PDB entry 6OUL | electron microscopy, 3.40 A resolution | chains G and I of the 9 polymer chains in the assembly

Chain G:
Molecule: DNA-directed RNA polymerase subunit alpha
Organism: Escherichia coli
Notes: EC 2.7.7.6
Reference sequence: A0A073G207 (A0A073G207_ECOLX); residues 1-329 here = UniProt positions 1-329
Chain sequence (329 residues; each row starts with the number of its first residue):
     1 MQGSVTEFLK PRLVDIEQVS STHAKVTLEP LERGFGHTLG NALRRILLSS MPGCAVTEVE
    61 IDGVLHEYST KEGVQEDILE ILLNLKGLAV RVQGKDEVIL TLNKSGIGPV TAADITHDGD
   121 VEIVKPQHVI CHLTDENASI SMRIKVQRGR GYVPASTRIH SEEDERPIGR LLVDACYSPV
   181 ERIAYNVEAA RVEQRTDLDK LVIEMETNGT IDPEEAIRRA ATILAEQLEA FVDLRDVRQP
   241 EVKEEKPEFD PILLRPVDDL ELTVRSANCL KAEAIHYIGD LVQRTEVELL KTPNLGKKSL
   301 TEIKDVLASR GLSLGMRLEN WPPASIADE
Not modelled in the structure: 1-4, 236-329

Chain I:
Molecule: DNA-directed RNA polymerase subunit beta
Organism: Escherichia coli
Notes: EC 2.7.7.6
Reference sequence: P0A8V4 (RPOB_ECO57); residue numbers follow UniProt; this construct covers 1-1342
Chain sequence (1342 residues; numbered 1 to 1342; the number before each row is that of its first residue):
     1 MVYSYTEKKR IRKDFGKRPQ VLDVPYLLSI QLDSFQKFIE QDPEGQYGLE AAFRSVFPIQ
    61 SYSGNSELQY VSYRLGEPVF DVQECQIRGV TYSAPLRVKL RLVIYEREAP EGTVKDIKEQ
   121 EVYMGEIPLM TDNGTFVING TERVIVSQLH RSPGVFFDSD KGKTHSSGKV LYNARIIPYR
   181 GSWLDFEFDP KDNLFVRIDR RRKLPATIIL RALNYTTEQI LDLFFEKVIF EIRDNKLQME
   241 LVPERLRGET ASFDIEANGK VYVEKGRRIT ARHIRQLEKD DVKLIEVPVE YIAGKVVAKD
   301 YIDESTGELI CAANMELSLD LLAKLSQSGH KRIETLFTND LDHGPYISET LRVDPTNDRL
   361 SALVEIYRMM RPGEPPTREA AESLFENLFF SEDRYDLSAV GRMKFNRSLL REEIEGSGIL
   421 SKDDIIDVMK KLIDIRNGKG EVDDIDHLGN RRIRSVGEMA ENQFRVGLVR VERAVKERLS
   481 LGDLDTLMPQ DMINAKPISA AVKEFFGSSQ LSQFMDQNNP LSEITHKRRI SALGPGGLTR
   541 ERAGFEVRDV HPTHYGRVCP IETPEGPNIG LINSLSVYAQ TNEYGFLETP YRKVTDGVVT
   601 DEIHYLSAIE EGNYVIAQAN SNLDEEGHFV EDLVTCRSKG ESSLFSRDQV DYMDVSTQQV
   661 VSVGASLIPF LEHDDANRAL MGANMQRQAV PTLRADKPLV GTGMERAVAV DSGVTAVAKR
   721 GGVVQYVDAS RIVIKVNEDE MYPGEAGIDI YNLTKYTRSN QNTCINQMPC VSLGEPVERG
   781 DVLADGPSTD LGELALGQNM RVAFMPWNGY NFEDSILVSE RVVQEDRFTT IHIQELACVS
   841 RDTKLGPEEI TADIPNVGEA ALSKLDESGI VYIGAEVTGG DILVGKVTPK GETQLTPEEK
   901 LLRAIFGEKA SDVKDSSLRV PNGVSGTVID VQVFTRDGVE KDKRALEIEE MQLKQAKKDL
   961 SEELQILEAG LFSRIRAVLV AGGVEAEKLD KLPRDRWLEL GLTDEEKQNQ LEQLAEQYDE
  1021 LKHEFEKKLE AKRRKITQGD DLAPGVLKIV KVYLAVKRRI QPGDKMAGRH GNKGVISKIN
  1081 PIEDMPYDEN GTPVDIVLNP LGVPSRMNIG QILETHLGMA AKGIGDKINA MLKQQQEVAK
  1141 LREFIQRAYD LGADVRQKVD LSTFSDEEVM RLAENLRKGM PIATPVFDGA KEAEIKELLK
  1201 LGDLPTSGQI RLYDGRTGEQ FERPVTVGYM YMLKLNHLVD DKMHARSTGS YSLVTQQPLG
  1261 GKAQFGGQRF GEMEVWALEA YGAAYTLQEM LTVKSDDVNG RTKMYKNIVD GNHQMEPGMP
  1321 ESFNVLLKEI RSLGINIELE DE
Not modelled in the structure: 1
Small-molecule neighbours: chapso (1N7): Gln725, Tyr726, Arg731, Ile748, Glu962, Gln965, Ile966, Ala969, Arg994
Curated features (UniProtKB/Swiss-Prot):
  - modified residue (N6-acetyllysine): Lys1022, Lys1200

Interface between chain G and chain I:
Pairs across the interface - 70 pairs, chain G then chain I:
  Asn41(G) - Gly1215(I)
  Asn41(G) - Arg1216(I)  hydrogen bond (side chain-backbone)
  Asn41(G) - Thr1217(I)  hydrogen bond (side chain-backbone)
  Asn41(G) - Gly1218(I)
  Arg44(G) - Glu1083(I)
  Arg44(G) - Tyr1087(I)
  Arg44(G) - Gly1091(I)  hydrogen bond (side chain-backbone)
  Arg45(G) - Glu1083(I)  salt bridge
  Arg45(G) - Asp1084(I)  salt bridge
  Arg45(G) - Gly1215(I)  hydrogen bond (side chain-backbone)
  Arg45(G) - Arg1216(I)  hydrogen bond (side chain-backbone)
  Leu48(G) - Glu1083(I)
  Ser49(G) - Glu1083(I)
  Leu65(G) - Ile873(I)
  His66(G) - Ile873(I)
  His66(G) - Gly874(I)
  His66(G) - Thr927(I)
  His66(G) - Ile929(I)
  Glu67(G) - Lys1057(I)  salt bridge
  Tyr68(G) - Tyr756(I)
  Tyr68(G) - Ile831(I)  hydrophobic
  Tyr68(G) - Thr927(I)
  Tyr68(G) - Ile929(I)  hydrophobic
  Tyr68(G) - Ala1055(I)  hydrogen bond (side chain-backbone)
  Tyr68(G) - Lys1057(I)
  Thr70(G) - Ser730(I)  hydrogen bond
  Thr70(G) - Lys755(I)
  Lys71(G) - Asp728(I)
  Glu72(G) - Asp728(I)
  Glu72(G) - Lys958(I)  salt bridge
  Gly73(G) - Tyr726(I)
  Gly73(G) - Asp728(I)
  Val74(G) - Asp728(I)
  Val74(G) - Ala729(I)
  Gln75(G) - Val727(I)
  Gln75(G) - Asp728(I)
  Gln75(G) - Ala729(I)
  Gln75(G) - Val771(I)
  Glu76(G) - Ala729(I)
  Asp77(G) - Ala729(I)
  Asp77(G) - Lys755(I)  salt bridge
  Asp77(G) - Tyr756(I)  hydrogen bond
  Asp77(G) - Asn766(I)
  Leu79(G) - Tyr756(I)
  Leu79(G) - Lys1057(I)
  Glu80(G) - Met768(I)
  Leu83(G) - Leu693(I)  hydrophobic
  Leu83(G) - Arg694(I)
  Lys86(G) - Gln824(I)  hydrogen bond (side chain-backbone)
  Lys86(G) - Asp826(I)  salt bridge
  Thr134(G) - Val727(I)
  Thr134(G) - Leu773(I)
  Tyr152(G) - Glu820(I)
  Tyr152(G) - Val823(I)
  Tyr152(G) - Gln824(I)
  Arg166(G) - Glu876(I)  salt bridge
  Ile168(G) - Tyr872(I)  hydrophobic
  Ile168(G) - Ala875(I)  hydrophobic
  Asp174(G) - Asp826(I)
  Cys176(G) - Gln824(I)  hydrogen bond
  Glu181(G) - Arg821(I)  salt bridge
  Arg182(G) - Asn1090(I)  hydrogen bond (side chain-backbone)
  Arg182(G) - Thr1092(I)
  Ile183(G) - Asn1090(I)
  Ile183(G) - Gly1091(I)
  Ala184(G) - Glu1089(I)
  Ala184(G) - Asn1090(I)
  Ala184(G) - Gly1091(I)
  Tyr185(G) - Tyr1087(I)  hydrogen bond
  Tyr185(G) - Gly1218(I)
Also at the interface, not in a pair above, chain G (37 interface residues in all): Ser69, Asp135, Pro154, Ser156, Ile159
Also at the interface, not in a pair above, chain I (45 interface residues in all): Pro769, Thr878, Val928, Arg1059, Pro1093

In short:
37 residues of chain G face 45 of chain I across their interface, with 12 hydrogen bonds and 8 salt bridges.
Polar pairs include Arg45(G)-Glu1083(I), Arg45(G)-Asp1084(I) and Glu67(G)-Lys1057(I). Ligands of chain I:
chapso.
Chain G is DNA-directed RNA polymerase subunit alpha and chain I is DNA-directed RNA polymerase subunit beta,
both from Escherichia coli; the structure, Cryo-EM structure of Escherichia coli RNAP polymerase bound to
rpsTP2 promoter DNA, was determined by electron microscopy together with 6N57, 6N58 and 6P1K from the same
study.
